PDB entry 4EYP | X-ray diffraction, 1.59 A resolution | chains A and B of the 4 polymer chains in the assembly

Chain A:
Name: Insulin A chain
Source organism: Homo sapiens
Reference sequence: P01308 (INS_HUMAN); residues 1-21 here correspond to UniProt positions 90-110 (UniProt number = residue number + 89)
Amino-acid sequence (21 residues; row label = number of the first residue in the row):
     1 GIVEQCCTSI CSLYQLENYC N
Disulfides: Cys6-Cys11

Chain B:
Name: Insulin B chain
Source organism: Homo sapiens
Reference sequence: P01308 (INS_HUMAN); residues 1-30 here correspond to UniProt positions 25-54 (UniProt number = residue number + 24)
Amino-acid sequence (30 residues; numbered 1 to 30; the number before each row is that of its first residue):
     1 FVNQHLCGSH LVEALYLVCG ERGFFYTPKT
Metal / ion sites: Zn2+ near His10 (its only coordinating residue here)

How chain A and chain B interact:
Pairs across the interface (39; chain A residue first):
  Gly1(A) - Thr30(B)  hydrogen bond (backbone-side chain)
  Ile2(A) - Leu11(B)  hydrophobic
  Ile2(A) - Leu15(B)  hydrophobic
  Val3(A) - Pro28(B)  hydrophobic
  Glu4(A) - Thr30(B)
  Cys6(A) - Gln4(B)
  Cys6(A) - His5(B)
  Cys6(A) - Leu6(B)  hydrogen bond (backbone-backbone)
  Cys6(A) - Leu11(B)  hydrophobic
  Cys7(A) - His5(B)  hydrogen bond (backbone-side chain)
  Cys7(A) - Leu6(B)  hydrogen bond (backbone-backbone)
  Cys7(A) - Cys7(B)  disulfide
  Thr8(A) - His5(B)
  Ser9(A) - His5(B)  hydrogen bond (backbone-side chain)
  Ile10(A) - Gln4(B)
  Ile10(A) - His5(B)
  Cys11(A) - Asn3(B)
  Cys11(A) - Gln4(B)  hydrogen bond (backbone-backbone)
  Ser12(A) - Val2(B)
  Ser12(A) - Asn3(B)
  Leu13(A) - Val18(B)
  Tyr14(A) - Phe1(B)
  Leu16(A) - Leu6(B)  hydrophobic
  Leu16(A) - Leu11(B)  hydrophobic
  Leu16(A) - Ala14(B)  hydrophobic
  Leu16(A) - Leu15(B)
  Leu16(A) - Val18(B)  hydrophobic
  Glu17(A) - Val18(B)
  Glu17(A) - Arg22(B)  salt bridge
  Tyr19(A) - Leu15(B)  hydrophobic
  Tyr19(A) - Phe24(B)
  Tyr19(A) - Phe25(B)  hydrogen bond (backbone-backbone)
  Cys20(A) - Cys19(B)  disulfide
  Cys20(A) - Arg22(B)
  Cys20(A) - Gly23(B)
  Asn21(A) - Arg22(B)  hydrogen bond (backbone-side chain)
  Asn21(A) - Gly23(B)  hydrogen bond (backbone-backbone)
  Asn21(A) - Phe24(B)
  Asn21(A) - Phe25(B)
Also at the interface, not in a pair above, chain A (19 interface residues in all): Asn18
Also at the interface, not in a pair above, chain B (20 interface residues in all): Tyr26, Thr27
Disulfides between the chains: Cys7(A)-Cys7(B), Cys20(A)-Cys19(B)

In short:
19 residues of chain A and 20 residues of chain B are in contact; the contacts include 2 disulfide bonds, 9
hydrogen bonds and 1 salt bridge. Polar pairs include Glu17(A)-Arg22(B), Gly1(A)-Thr30(B) and Cys7(A)-His5(B).
Chain A is Insulin A chain and chain B is Insulin B chain, both from Homo sapiens; the structure, Human
Insulin, was determined by X-ray diffraction, deposited together with 4EWW, 4EWX, 4EWZ, 4EX0, 4EX1, 4EXX and
17 further entries.
